Entry 6N2Y (electron microscopy, 3.00 A resolution); this record covers chains A and I of the 22 polymer chains in the assembly.

== Chain A ==
Name: ATP synthase subunit alpha
Source organism: Bacillus sp. (strain PS3)
Notes: EC 3.6.3.14
UniProt: A0A0M3VGF9 (A0A0M3VGF9_BACP3); residues 1-502 here = UniProt positions 1-502
Sequence (502 residues; each row starts with the number of its first residue):
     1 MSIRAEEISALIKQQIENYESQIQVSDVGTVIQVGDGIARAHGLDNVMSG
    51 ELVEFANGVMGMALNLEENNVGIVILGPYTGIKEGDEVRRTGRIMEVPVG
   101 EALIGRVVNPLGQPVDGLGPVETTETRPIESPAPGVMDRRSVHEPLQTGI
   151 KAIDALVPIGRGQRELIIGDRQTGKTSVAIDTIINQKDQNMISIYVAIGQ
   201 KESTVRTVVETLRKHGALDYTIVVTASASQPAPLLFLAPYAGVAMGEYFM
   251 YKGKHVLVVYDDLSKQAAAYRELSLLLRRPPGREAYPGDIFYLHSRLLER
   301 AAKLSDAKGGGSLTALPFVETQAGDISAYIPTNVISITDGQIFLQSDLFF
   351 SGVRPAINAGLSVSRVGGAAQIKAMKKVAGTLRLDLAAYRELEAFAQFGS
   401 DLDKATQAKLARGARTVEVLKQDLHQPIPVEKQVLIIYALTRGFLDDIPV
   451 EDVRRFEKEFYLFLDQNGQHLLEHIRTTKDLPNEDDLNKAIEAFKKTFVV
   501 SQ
Disordered / not traced: 1, 502
Construct notes: conflict Pro132 (Arg in A0A0M3VGF9), Ser193 (Cys in A0A0M3VGF9), Phe463 (Trp in A0A0M3VGF9)
Ion coordination: Mg2+: Thr176 (together with ATP)
Small-molecule neighbours: ATP (adenosine-5'-triphosphate): Asp170, Arg171, Gln172, Thr173, Gly174, Lys175, Thr176, Ser177, Gln200, Asp262, Glu320, Phe349, Arg354, Pro355, Gln422, Asp423, Leu424

== Chain I ==
Name: ATP synthase subunit delta
Source organism: Bacillus sp. (strain PS3)
Sequence (178 residues; row label = number of the first residue in the row):
     1 MNQEVIAKRYASALFQIALEQGQLDRIEEDVRAVRQALAENGEFLSLLSY
    51 PKLSLDQKKALIAEAFAGVSTPVQNTLLLLLERHRFGLVPELAEQFLALV
   101 DDARGIAKAVAYSARPLTDEELRALSDVFAQKVGKQTLEIENIIDPELIG
   151 GVRLRIGNRIYDGSVSGQLERIRRQLIG
Disordered / not traced: 1, 177-178

== Chain A / chain I interface ==
Contacting residue pairs - 30 pairs, chain A then chain I:
  Ser2(A) - Asn2(I)
  Ser2(A) - Arg85(I)  hydrogen bond (backbone-side chain)
  Ile3(A) - Arg9(I)
  Arg4(A) - Arg83(I)  hydrogen bond (side chain-backbone)
  Arg4(A) - Arg85(I)
  Glu7(A) - Ile6(I)
  Glu7(A) - Arg9(I)  hydrogen bond (backbone-side chain)
  Glu7(A) - Tyr10(I)  hydrogen bond
  Glu7(A) - Arg85(I)  salt bridge
  Ser9(A) - Arg9(I)  hydrogen bond (side chain-backbone)
  Ser9(A) - Ser12(I)
  Ser9(A) - Ala13(I)
  Ile12(A) - Tyr10(I)  hydrophobic
  Ile12(A) - Ala13(I)  hydrophobic
  Ile12(A) - Arg83(I)
  Lys13(A) - Ala13(I)
  Lys13(A) - Gln16(I)
  Lys13(A) - Ile17(I)
  Lys13(A) - Glu20(I)  salt bridge
  Gln15(A) - Arg83(I)  hydrogen bond
  Ile16(A) - Ile17(I)  hydrophobic
  Ile16(A) - Pro72(I)
  Ile16(A) - Asn75(I)  hydrogen bond (backbone-side chain)
  Ile16(A) - Thr76(I)
  Glu17(A) - Glu20(I)
  Tyr19(A) - Lys59(I)  hydrogen bond
  Tyr19(A) - Asn75(I)
  Tyr19(A) - Leu78(I)
  Tyr19(A) - Glu82(I)
  Glu20(A) - Asn75(I)
Interface residues without a listed pair, chain A (14 interface residues in all): Glu6, Ile8
Interface residues without a listed pair, chain I (18 interface residues in all): Leu79

== In short ==
The interface between chain A and chain I involves 14 residues on one side and 18 on the other, with 8
hydrogen bonds and 2 salt bridges. Polar pairs include Glu7(A)-Arg85(I), Lys13(A)-Glu20(I) and
Ser2(A)-Arg85(I). Bound to chain A: ATP.
Chain A is ATP synthase subunit alpha and chain I is ATP synthase subunit delta, both from Bacillus sp.
(strain PS3); the structure, Bacillus PS3 ATP synthase class 1, was determined by electron microscopy together
with 6N2D, 6N2Z and 6N30 from the same study.
